PDB entry 7V9C | electron microscopy, 4.50 A resolution (low resolution: residue-level contacts below are approximate; hydrogen-bond / salt-bridge calls are withheld) | chains I and E of the 18 polymer chains in the assembly

# Chain I
Molecule: 275-nt DNA strand
Organism: Homo sapiens
Sequence (275 nucleotides; each row starts with the number of its first residue):
     1 GGGTTAGGGT TAGGGTTAGG GTTAGGGTTA GGGTTAGGGT TAGGGTTAGG GTTAGGGTTA
    61 GGGTTAGGGT TAGGGTTAGG GTTAGGGTTA GGGTTAGGGT TAGGGTTAGG GTTAGGGTTA
   121 GGGTTAGGGT TAGGGTTAGG GTTAGGGTTA GGGTTAGGGT TAGGGTTAGG GTTAGGGTTA
   181 GGGTTAGGGT TAGGGTTAGG GTTAGGGTTA GGGTTAGGGT TAGGGTTAGG GTTAGGGTTA
   241 GGGTTAGGGT TAGGGTTAGG GTTAGGGTTA GGGTT
Unresolved in the structure: 274-275

# Chain E
Protein: Histone H3.1
Organism: Homo sapiens
UniProtKB: P68431 (H31_HUMAN); residues 0-135 here correspond to UniProt positions 1-136 (UniProt number = residue number + 1)
Amino-acid sequence (136 residues; numbered 0 to 135; the number before each row is that of its first residue; numbering starts at 0):
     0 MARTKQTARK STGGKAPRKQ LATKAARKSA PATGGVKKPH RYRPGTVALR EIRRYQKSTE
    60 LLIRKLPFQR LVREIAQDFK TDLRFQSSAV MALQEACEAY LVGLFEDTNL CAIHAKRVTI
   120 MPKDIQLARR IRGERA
Unresolved in the structure: 0-39

# Chain I / chain E interface
Contacting residue pairs (12; chain I residue first):
  DT136(I) - Tyr41(E)
  DA138(I) - Arg49(E)
  DG212(I) - Pro43(E)
  DG212(I) - Gly44(E)
  DG212(I) - Val46(E)
  DT220(I) - Arg63(E)
  DT220(I) - Pro66(E)
  DT220(I) - Arg69(E)
  DT221(I) - Arg63(E)
  DT221(I) - Lys64(E)
  DT221(I) - Leu65(E)
  DG230(I) - Arg83(E)
Other interface residues (no listed pair), chain I (9 interface residues in all): DG135, DT137, DG211
Other interface residues (no listed pair), chain E (12 interface residues in all): Arg42

# Overview
The interface between chain I and chain E involves 9 residues on one side and 12 on the other.
Here chain I is a 275-nt DNA strand and chain E is Histone H3.1, both from Homo sapiens. Entry 7V9C (Telomeric
Dinucleosome in open state) was determined by electron microscopy, deposited together with 7V90, 7V96, 7V9J,
7V9K, 7V9S and 7VA4.
